PDB entry 1MKO | X-ray diffraction, 2.18 A resolution | chains B and D of the 4 polymer chains in the assembly

== Chain B (and D) ==
Name: Hemoglobin beta chain
Organism: Homo sapiens
Notes: chain D of this document is another copy of the same molecule, construct and numbering; everything in this record applies to it too
UniProtKB: P68871 (HBB_HUMAN); residue numbers follow UniProt; this construct covers 1-146
Amino-acid sequence (146 residues; numbered 1 to 146; the number before each row is that of its first residue):
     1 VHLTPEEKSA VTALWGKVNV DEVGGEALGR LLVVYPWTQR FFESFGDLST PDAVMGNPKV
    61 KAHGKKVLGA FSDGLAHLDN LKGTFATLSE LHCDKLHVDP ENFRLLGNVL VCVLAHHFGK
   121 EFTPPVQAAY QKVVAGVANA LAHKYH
Ion coordination: heme Fe: H92 (together with carbon monoxide)
Small-molecule neighbours: carbon monoxide / heme: L28, L31, T38, F41, F42, F45, H63, K66, V67, A70, F71, F85, L88, L91, H92, L96, V98, N102, F103, L106, V137, L141
UniProt features mapped onto this chain:
  - natural variant: L3 (H3L: In Graz; this construct carries the variant), E7 (E7A: In G-Makassar; E7K: In Hb C; E7Q: In Machida; E7V: In SKCA), K8 (E8K: In G-Siriraj; this construct carries the variant), V11 (A11V: In Iraq-Halabja; this construct carries the variant), G16 (W16G: In Randwick; this construct carries the variant), V23 (E23V: In D-Granada; this construct carries the variant), G24 (V24G: In Miyashiro; this construct carries the variant), G25 (G25D: In Moscva; G25R: In Riverdale-Bronx; G25V: In Savannah), L32 (L32P: In Yokohama), V33 (L33V: In Muscat; this construct carries the variant), R40 (Q40R: In Tianshui; this construct carries the variant), F42 (F42Y: In Mequon; deletion: In Bruxelles), 11 further natural variant entries in UniProt

== Chain B / chain D interface ==
Contacting residue pairs (4; chain B residue first):
  V1(B) - H146(D)  hydrogen bond (backbone-backbone)
  N139(B) - H146(D)
  H146(B) - V1(D)
  H146(B) - N139(D)
Also at the interface, not in a pair above, chain B (4 interface residues in all): Y145
Also at the interface, not in a pair above, chain D (4 interface residues in all): Y145

== Overview ==
Chain B and chain D each contribute 4 residues to their interface, with 1 hydrogen bond. The hydrogen-bonded
pair is V1(B)-H146(D). Chain B binds carbon monoxide / heme.
Both chains are Hemoglobin beta chain (Homo sapiens). Entry 1MKO (A Fourth Quaternary Structure of Human
Hemoglobin A at 2.18 A Resolution) was determined by X-ray diffraction (same publication as 1YZI).
